PDB entry 7T8M | X-ray diffraction, 1.60 A resolution | chains B and D of the 4 polymer chains in the assembly

[Chain B]
Molecule: 3C-like proteinase
From: Severe acute respiratory syndrome coronavirus 2
Notes: EC 3.4.22.69
UniProtKB: P0DTD1 (R1AB_SARS2); residues 1-306 here correspond to UniProt positions 3264-3569 (UniProt number = residue number + 3263)
Chain sequence (306 residues; numbered 1 to 306; the number before each row is that of its first residue):
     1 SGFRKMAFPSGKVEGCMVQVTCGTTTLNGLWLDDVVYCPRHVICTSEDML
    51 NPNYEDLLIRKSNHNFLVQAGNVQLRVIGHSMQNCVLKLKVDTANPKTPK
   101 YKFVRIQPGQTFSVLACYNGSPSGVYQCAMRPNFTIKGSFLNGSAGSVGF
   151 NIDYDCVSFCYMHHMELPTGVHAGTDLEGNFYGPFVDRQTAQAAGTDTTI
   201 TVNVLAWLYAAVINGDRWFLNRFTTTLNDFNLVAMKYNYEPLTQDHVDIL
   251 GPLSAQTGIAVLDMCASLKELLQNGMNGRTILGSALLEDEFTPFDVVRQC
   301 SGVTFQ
Disordered / not traced: 306
Sequence notes: engineered mutation Ala-145 (Cys3408 in P0DTD1)
Swiss-Prot annotation at these positions:
  - active site: His-41 (For 3CL-PRO activity)
  - site: Gln-306 (Cleavage)
  - cross-link (Glycyl lysine isopeptide (Lys-Gly)): Lys-5 (interchain with G-Cter in ubiquitin), Lys-90 (interchain with G-Cter in ubiquitin)
From the paper describing this entry:
  - binding site for Nonstructural protein 5/6: His-163

[Chain D]
Molecule: Nonstructural protein 5/6
From: Escherichia coli
Chain sequence (10 residues; each row starts with the number of its first residue):
   119 GVTFQSAVKR

[How chain B and chain D interact]
Contacting residue pairs (44; chain B residue first):
  Thr-24(B) / Ala-125(D)
  Thr-24(B) / Val-126(D)
  Thr-24(B) / Lys-127(D)  hydrogen bond (backbone-backbone)
  Thr-25(B) / Ser-124(D)
  Thr-25(B) / Ala-125(D)
  Thr-26(B) / Ser-124(D)
  Thr-26(B) / Ala-125(D)  hydrogen bond (backbone-backbone)
  His-41(B) / Phe-122(D)
  His-41(B) / Ser-124(D)
  Met-49(B) / Phe-122(D)  hydrophobic
  Tyr-54(B) / Phe-122(D)
  Phe-140(B) / Gln-123(D)  hydrogen bond (backbone-side chain)
  Leu-141(B) / Gln-123(D)
  Asn-142(B) / Thr-121(D)
  Asn-142(B) / Phe-122(D)
  Asn-142(B) / Gln-123(D)
  Asn-142(B) / Ser-124(D)
  Gly-143(B) / Gln-123(D)  hydrogen bond (backbone-backbone)
  Gly-143(B) / Ser-124(D)  hydrogen bond (backbone-backbone)
  Gly-143(B) / Ala-125(D)
  Ser-144(B) / Gln-123(D)  hydrogen bond (backbone-backbone)
  Ala-145(B) / Gln-123(D)  hydrogen bond (backbone-backbone)
  Ala-145(B) / Ser-124(D)
  His-163(B) / Gln-123(D)  hydrogen bond
  His-164(B) / Phe-122(D)
  His-164(B) / Gln-123(D)  hydrogen bond (backbone-backbone)
  Met-165(B) / Val-120(D)  hydrophobic
  Met-165(B) / Thr-121(D)
  Met-165(B) / Phe-122(D)  hydrophobic
  Glu-166(B) / Gly-119(D)
  Glu-166(B) / Val-120(D)
  Glu-166(B) / Thr-121(D)  hydrogen bond (backbone-backbone)
  Glu-166(B) / Gln-123(D)  hydrogen bond
  Leu-167(B) / Gly-119(D)
  Pro-168(B) / Gly-119(D)
  His-172(B) / Gln-123(D)
  Asp-187(B) / Phe-122(D)
  Arg-188(B) / Val-120(D)
  Arg-188(B) / Phe-122(D)
  Gln-189(B) / Val-120(D)
  Gln-189(B) / Thr-121(D)
  Gln-189(B) / Phe-122(D)  hydrogen bond (side chain-backbone)
  Thr-190(B) / Val-120(D)
  Gln-192(B) / Val-120(D)
Also at the interface, not in a pair above, chain B (28 interface residues in all): Thr-21, Leu-27, Cys-44, Ala-191

[Summary]
The interface between chain B and chain D involves 28 residues on one side and 9 on the other, with 12
hydrogen bonds. Polar pairs include Phe-140(B)/Gln-123(D), His-163(B)/Gln-123(D) and Glu-166(B)/Gln-123(D).
UniProt lists active-site residue His-41(B) on chain B. From the paper: a binding site for Nonstructural
protein 5/6 at His-163(B).
Here chain B is 3C-like proteinase (Severe acute respiratory syndrome coronavirus 2) and chain D is
Nonstructural protein 5/6 (Escherichia coli). Entry 7T8M (Co-crystal structure of SARS-CoV-2 Mpro C145A with
substrate peptide 5/6) was determined by X-ray diffraction, deposited together with 7MB4, 7MB5, 7MB6, 7MB7,
7MB8, 7MB9 and 8 further entries.
